Entry 8BM1 (electron microscopy, 2.70 A resolution); this record covers chains I and W of the 21 polymer chains in the assembly.

== Chain I ==
Protein: Chaperonin GroEL
Source organism: Escherichia coli
Notes: EC 5.6.1.7
UniProtKB: P0A6F5 (CH60_ECOLI); numbering as in UniProt (aligned over 1-548)
Amino-acid sequence (548 residues; row label = number of the first residue in the row):
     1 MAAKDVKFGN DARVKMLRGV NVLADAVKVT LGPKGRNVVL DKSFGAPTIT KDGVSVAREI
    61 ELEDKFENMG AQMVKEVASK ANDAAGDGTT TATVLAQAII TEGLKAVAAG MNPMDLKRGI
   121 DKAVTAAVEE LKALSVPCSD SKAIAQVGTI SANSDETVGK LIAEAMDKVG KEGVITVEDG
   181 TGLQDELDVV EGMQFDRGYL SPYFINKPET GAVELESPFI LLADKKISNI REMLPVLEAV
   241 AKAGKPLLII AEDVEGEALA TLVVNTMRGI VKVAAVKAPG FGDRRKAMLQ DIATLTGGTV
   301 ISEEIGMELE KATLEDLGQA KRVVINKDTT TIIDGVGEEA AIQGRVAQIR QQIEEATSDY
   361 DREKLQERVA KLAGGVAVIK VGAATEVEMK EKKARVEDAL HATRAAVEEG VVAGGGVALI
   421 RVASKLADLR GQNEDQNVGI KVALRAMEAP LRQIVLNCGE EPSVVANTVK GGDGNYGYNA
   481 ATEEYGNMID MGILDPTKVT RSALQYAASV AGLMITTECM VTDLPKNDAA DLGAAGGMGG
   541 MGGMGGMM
Not modelled in the structure: 1, 526-548
Bound ions: K+: T30, K51, T90 (together with ATP); Mg2+: D87 (together with ATP)
Small-molecule neighbours: ATP (adenosine-5'-triphosphate): T30, L31, G32, P33, K51, D52, G53, D87, G88, T89, T90, T91, I150, S154, D398, G414, G415, G416, I454, Y478, N479, A480, A481, M488, I493, D495

== Chain W ==
Protein: Co-chaperonin GroES
Source organism: Escherichia coli
UniProtKB: P0A6F9 (CH10_ECOLI); numbering as in UniProt (aligned over 2-97)
Amino-acid sequence (98 residues; each row starts with the number of its first residue; numbering starts at 0):
     0 MANIRPLHDR VIVKRKEVET KSAGGIVLTG SAAAKSTRGE VLAVGNGRIL ENGEVKPLDV
    60 KVGDIVIFND GYGVKSEKID NEEVLIMSES DILAIVEA
Not modelled in the structure: 0-1
Differences from the reference sequence: initiating methionine (0); expression tag (1)
Curated features (UniProtKB/Swiss-Prot):
  - modified residue: K34 (N6-succinyllysine)

== How chain I and chain W interact ==
Pairs across the interface - 17 pairs, chain I then chain W:
  I230(I) with L27(W), hydrophobic; A31(W), hydrophobic
  L234(I) with S21(W); I25(W), hydrophobic
  E238(I) with S21(W), hydrogen bond; G23(W)
  E257(I) with T28(W); G29(W); S30(W), hydrogen bond (side chain-backbone); A31(W)
  T261(I) with V26(W); T28(W)
  N265(I) with I25(W); V26(W), hydrogen bond (side chain-backbone)
  R268(I) with V26(W)
  I270(I) with G24(W); V26(W), hydrophobic
Other interface residues (no listed pair), chain I (12 interface residues in all): L237, A260, V264, V271
Other interface residues (no listed pair), chain W (11 interface residues in all): A22

== In short ==
Chain I and chain W form an interface of 12 and 11 residues respectively, with 3 hydrogen bonds. Polar pairs
include E238(I)-S21(W), E257(I)-S30(W) and N265(I)-V26(W). Ligands of chain I: ATP. T30(I), K51(I) and T90(I)
coordinate K+.
Here chain I is Chaperonin GroEL and chain W is Co-chaperonin GroES, both from Escherichia coli. Entry 8BM1
(Structure of GroEL:GroES-ATP complex under continuous turnover conditions) was determined by electron
microscopy (same publication as 8BKZ, 8BM0, 8BMO and 8BMT).
